PDB entry 7ETO | electron microscopy, 4.00 A resolution | chains M and a of the 26 polymer chains in the assembly

Chain M:
Molecule: Capsid vertex component 1
Source organism: Human cytomegalovirus
UniProt: A0A6C0PJD3 (A0A6C0PJD3_HCMV); residue numbers follow UniProt; this construct covers 1-594
Amino-acid sequence (594 residues; each row starts with the number of its first residue):
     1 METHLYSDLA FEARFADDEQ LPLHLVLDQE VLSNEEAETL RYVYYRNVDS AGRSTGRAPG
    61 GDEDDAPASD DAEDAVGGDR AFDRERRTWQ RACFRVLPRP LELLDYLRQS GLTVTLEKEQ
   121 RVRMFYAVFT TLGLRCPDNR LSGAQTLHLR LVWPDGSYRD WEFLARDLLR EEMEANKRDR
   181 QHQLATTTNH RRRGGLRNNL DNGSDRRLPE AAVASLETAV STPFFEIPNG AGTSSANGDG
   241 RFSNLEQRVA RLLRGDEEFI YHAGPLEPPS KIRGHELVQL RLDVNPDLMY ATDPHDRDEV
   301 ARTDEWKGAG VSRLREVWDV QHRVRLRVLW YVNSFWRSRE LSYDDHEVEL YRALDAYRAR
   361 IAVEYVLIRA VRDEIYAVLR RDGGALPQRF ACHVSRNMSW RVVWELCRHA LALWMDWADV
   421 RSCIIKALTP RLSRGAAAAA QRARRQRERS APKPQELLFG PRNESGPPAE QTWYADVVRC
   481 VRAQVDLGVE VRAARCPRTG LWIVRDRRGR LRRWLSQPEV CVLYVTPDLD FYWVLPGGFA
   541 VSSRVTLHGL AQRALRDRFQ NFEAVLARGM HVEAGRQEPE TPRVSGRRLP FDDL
Not modelled in the structure: 177-296, 465-467, 592-594

Chain a:
Molecule: Major capsid protein
Source organism: Human cytomegalovirus
UniProt: A0A1U8QPG3 (A0A1U8QPG3_HCMV); residues 1-1370 here = UniProt positions 1-1370
Amino-acid sequence (1370 residues; each row starts with the number of its first residue):
     1 MENWSALELL PKVGIPTDFL THVKTSAGEE MFEALRIYYG DDPERYNIHF EAIFGTFCNR
    61 LEWVYFLTSG LAAAAHAIKF HDLNKLTTGK MLFHVQVPRV ASGAGLPTSR QTTIMVTKYS
   121 EKSPITIPFE LSAACLTYLR ETFEGTILDK ILNVEAMHTV LRALKNTADA MERGLIHSFL
   181 QTLLRKAPPY FVVQTLVENA TLARQALNRI QRSNILQSFK AKMLATLFLL NRTRDRDYVL
   241 KFLTRLAEAA TDSILDNPTT YTTSSGAKIS GVMVSTANVM QIIMSLLSSH ITKETVSAPA
   301 TYGNFVLSPE NAVTAISYHS ILADFNSYKA HLTSGQPHLP NDSLSQAGAH SLTPLSMDVI
   361 RLGEKTVIME NLRRVYKNTD TKDPLERNVD LTFFFPVGLY LPEDRGYTTV ESKVKLNDTV
   421 RNALPTTAYL LNRDRAVQKI DFVDALKTLC HPVLHEPAPC LQTFTERGPP SEPAMQRLLE
   481 CRFQQEPMGG AARRIPHFYR VRREVPRTVN EMKQDFVVTD FYKVGNITLY TELHPFFDFT
   541 HCQENSETVA LCTPRIVIGN LPDGLAPGPF HELRTWEIME HMRLRPPPDY EETLRLFKTT
   601 VTSPNYPELC YLVDVLVHGN VDAFLLIRTF VARCIVNMFH TRQLLVFAHS YALVTLIAEH
   661 LADGALPPQL LFHYRNLVAV LRLVTRISAL PGLNNGQLAE EPLSAYVNAL HDHRLWPPFV
   721 THLPRNMEGV QVVADRQPLN PANIEARHHG VSDVPRLGAM DADEPLFVDD YRATDDEWTL
   781 QKVFYLCLMP AMTNNRACGL GLNLKTLLVD LFYRPAFLLM PAATAVSTSG TTSKESTSGV
   841 TPEDSIAAQR QAVGEMLTEL VEDVATDAHT PLLQACRELF LAVQFVGEHV KVLEVRAPLD
   901 HAQRQGLPDF ISRQHVLYNG CCVVTAPKTL IEYSLPVPFH RFYSNPTICA ALSDDIKRYV
   961 TEFPHYHRHD GGFPLPTAFA HEYHNWLRSP FSRYSATCPN VLHSVMTLAA MLYKISPVSL
  1021 VLQTKAHIHP GFALTAVRTD TFEVDMLLYS GKSCTSVIIN NPIVTKEERD ISTTYHVTQN
  1081 INTVDMGLGY TSNTCVAYVN RVRTDMGVRV QDLFRVFPMN VYRHDEVDRW IRHAAGVERP
  1141 QLLDTETISM LTFGSMSERN AAATVHGQKA ACELILTPVT MDVNYFKIPN NPRGRASCML
  1201 AVDPYDTEAA TKAIYDHREA DAQTFAATHN PWASQAGCLS DVLYNTRHRE RLGYNSKFYS
  1261 PCAQYFNTEE IIAANKTLFK TIDEYLLRAK DCIRGDTDTQ YVCVEGTEQL IENPCRLTQE
  1321 ALPILSTTTL ALMETKLKGG AGAFATSETH FGNYVVGEII PLQQSMLFNS
Not modelled in the structure: 1-54, 823-841
Disulfide bonds: Cys481-Cys542, Cys1292-Cys1303

Chain M / chain a interface:
Contacting residue pairs - 48 pairs, chain M then chain a:
  Ser33(M) - Asp909(a)
  Asn34(M) - Arg904(a)
  Asn34(M) - Pro908(a)
  Asn34(M) - Arg1123(a)
  Glu38(M) - Arg1123(a)  salt bridge
  Arg99(M) - Tyr1122(a)  hydrogen bond (side chain-backbone)
  Arg99(M) - Arg1123(a)  hydrogen bond (side chain-backbone)
  Arg99(M) - His1124(a)
  Arg99(M) - Asp1125(a)
  Pro100(M) - Arg1123(a)
  Pro100(M) - His1124(a)
  Arg123(M) - Glu700(a)  salt bridge
  Phe125(M) - His901(a)
  Phe125(M) - Arg904(a)
  Tyr126(M) - Arg904(a)
  Trp318(M) - Gln737(a)
  His322(M) - Gln737(a)  hydrogen bond (backbone-side chain)
  Arg323(M) - Gln737(a)  hydrogen bond (backbone-side chain)
  Arg479(M) - Arg482(a)
  Val481(M) - Val501(a)
  Val481(M) - Arg503(a)
  Arg482(M) - Phe498(a)
  Arg482(M) - Val501(a)
  Gln484(M) - Arg482(a)
  Gln484(M) - Gln484(a)  hydrogen bond
  Asp486(M) - Asn545(a)
  Asp486(M) - Ser546(a)  hydrogen bond (side chain-backbone)
  Gly488(M) - Asn545(a)  hydrogen bond (backbone-side chain)
  Val489(M) - Asn545(a)
  Val489(M) - Ser546(a)
  Arg507(M) - Glu547(a)  salt bridge
  Arg508(M) - Pro469(a)
  Arg512(M) - Ser546(a)  hydrogen bond (side chain-backbone)
  Arg512(M) - Glu547(a)
  Trp514(M) - Ser546(a)
  Arg587(M) - Glu456(a)  salt bridge
  Arg587(M) - Gln905(a)
  Arg587(M) - Met1119(a)
  Arg587(M) - Asn1120(a)
  Arg587(M) - Val1121(a)  hydrogen bond (backbone-backbone)
  Arg588(M) - Met1119(a)
  Arg588(M) - Asn1120(a)
  Arg588(M) - Leu1252(a)
  Arg588(M) - Gly1253(a)
  Leu589(M) - Met1119(a)  hydrogen bond (backbone-backbone)
  Leu589(M) - Val1121(a)  hydrophobic
  Leu589(M) - Pro1140(a)  hydrophobic
  Phe591(M) - Leu1142(a)  hydrophobic
Interface residues without a listed pair, chain M (29 interface residues in all): Glu35, Leu487, Gly586
Interface residues without a listed pair, chain a (30 interface residues in all): Gln1141, Arg1251

Overview:
29 residues of chain M and 30 residues of chain a are in contact, with 10 hydrogen bonds and 4 salt bridges.
Among the polar pairs are Glu38(M)-Arg1123(a), Arg123(M)-Glu700(a) and Arg507(M)-Glu547(a).
Here chain M is Capsid vertex component 1 and chain a is Major capsid protein, both from Human
cytomegalovirus. Entry 7ETO (C1 CVSC-binding penton vertex in the virion capsid of Human Cytomegalovirus) was
determined by electron microscopy, deposited together with 7ET2, 7ET3, 7ETJ and 7ETM.
